PDB entry 7WSZ | X-ray diffraction, 1.52 A resolution | chains A and B

[Chain A (and B)]
Name: Lactoylglutathione lyase
Organism: Homo sapiens
Notes: EC 4.4.1.5; chain B of this document is another copy of the same molecule, construct and numbering; everything in this record applies to it too
Reference sequence: Q04760 (LGUL_HUMAN); residues 0-183 here correspond to UniProt positions 1-184 (UniProt number = residue number + 1)
Chain sequence (192 residues; numbered 0 to 191; the number before each row is that of its first residue; numbering starts at 0):
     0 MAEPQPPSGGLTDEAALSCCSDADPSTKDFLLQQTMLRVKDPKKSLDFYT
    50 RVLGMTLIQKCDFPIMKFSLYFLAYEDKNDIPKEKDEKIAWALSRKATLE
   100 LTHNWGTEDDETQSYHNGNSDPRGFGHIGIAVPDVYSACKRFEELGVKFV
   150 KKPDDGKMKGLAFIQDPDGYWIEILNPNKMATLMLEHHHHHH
Not modelled in the structure: 0-7, 191 (chain B: 0-7, 182-191)
Construct notes: expression tag (184-191)
Residues lining bound ligands:
  - boric acid (BO3), molecule 1: Met-35, Arg-37, Thr-101, Asn-103
  - boric acid (BO3), molecule 2: Thr-49, Thr-55, Leu-56, Lys-77

[Chain A / chain B interface]
Pairs across the interface (164):
  Gly-8(A) with Trp-104(B)
  Gly-9(A) with Trp-104(B)
  Leu-10(A) with Pro-41(B), hydrophobic; Lys-59(B), hydrogen bond (backbone-side chain); Tyr-70(B)
  Thr-11(A) with Lys-59(B)
  Asp-12(A) with Lys-59(B), salt bridge; Asp-61(B)
  Ala-15(A) with Leu-45(B); Lys-59(B); Tyr-70(B), hydrophobic
  Cys-18(A) with Lys-42(B); Leu-45(B); Asp-46(B), hydrogen bond (backbone-backbone)
  Cys-19(A) with Thr-49(B); Leu-56(B), hydrophobic
  Ser-20(A) with Thr-49(B), hydrogen bond (backbone-side chain); Arg-50(B)
  Asp-21(A) with Lys-77(B), salt bridge
  Ala-22(A) with Gly-53(B)
  Asp-23(A) with Arg-140(B), salt bridge
  Ser-25(A) with Arg-140(B)
  Thr-26(A) with Leu-52(B); Gly-53(B); Arg-140(B)
  Asp-28(A) with Ala-130(B); Pro-132(B)
  Phe-29(A) with Leu-52(B); Tyr-74(B); Ile-129(B), hydrophobic; Ala-130(B); Val-131(B), hydrophobic; Ala-137(B), hydrophobic
  Leu-30(A) with Tyr-74(B), hydrophobic; Ile-129(B); Ala-130(B), hydrogen bond (backbone-backbone)
  Leu-31(A) with Tyr-74(B); Ala-96(B); Leu-98(B), hydrophobic; Gly-128(B)
  Gln-32(A) with Gly-128(B), hydrogen bond (backbone-backbone); Ala-130(B)
  Gln-33(A) with His-126(B), hydrogen bond; Ile-127(B); Gly-128(B), hydrogen bond (backbone-backbone); Glu-172(B)
  Thr-34(A) with Thr-34(B), hydrogen bond; His-126(B); Ile-127(B)
  Met-35(A) with Phe-124(B); Gly-125(B), hydrogen bond (backbone-backbone); His-126(B), hydrogen bond (backbone-backbone)
  Arg-37(A) with Gly-117(B), hydrogen bond (side chain-backbone); Asn-118(B), hydrogen bond; Arg-122(B); Gly-123(B), hydrogen bond (side chain-backbone); Phe-124(B), hydrogen bond (side chain-backbone); Gly-125(B)
  Pro-41(A) with Leu-10(B), hydrophobic
  Lys-42(A) with Leu-10(B); Cys-18(B)
  Leu-45(A) with Ala-15(B); Cys-18(B), hydrophobic
  Asp-46(A) with Cys-18(B)
  Thr-49(A) with Cys-18(B); Cys-19(B); Ser-20(B), hydrogen bond (side chain-backbone)
  Arg-50(A) with Ser-20(B)
  Val-51(A) with Thr-26(B)
  Leu-52(A) with Thr-26(B); Phe-29(B)
  Gly-53(A) with Ala-22(B); Thr-26(B)
  Leu-56(A) with Cys-19(B), hydrophobic
  Lys-59(A) with Leu-10(B), hydrogen bond (side chain-backbone); Thr-11(B); Asp-12(B), salt bridge; Ala-15(B)
  Asp-61(A) with Asp-12(B)
  Met-65(A) with Met-157(B), hydrophobic
  Tyr-70(A) with Leu-10(B)
  Tyr-74(A) with Phe-29(B); Leu-30(B), hydrophobic; Leu-31(B)
  Lys-77(A) with Asp-21(B)
  Asp-85(A) with Ala-180(B)
  Ile-88(A) with Ala-180(B), hydrophobic
  Ala-89(A) with Pro-176(B); Asn-177(B)
  Leu-92(A) with Leu-174(B); Pro-176(B); Met-179(B), hydrophobic
  Ser-93(A) with Pro-176(B)
  Ala-96(A) with Leu-31(B); Lys-95(B); Ala-96(B), hydrophobic
  Leu-98(A) with Leu-31(B), hydrophobic
  Glu-99(A) with His-126(B), salt bridge
  Asn-103(A) with Arg-122(B)
  Trp-104(A) with Gly-8(B); Gly-9(B)
  Tyr-114(A) with Arg-122(B)
  His-115(A) with Pro-121(B); Arg-122(B), hydrogen bond (backbone-backbone); Gly-123(B)
  Gly-117(A) with Arg-37(B), hydrogen bond (backbone-side chain)
  Asn-118(A) with Arg-37(B), hydrogen bond
  Pro-121(A) with His-115(B); Pro-121(B)
  Arg-122(A) with Arg-37(B); Asn-103(B); Tyr-114(B); His-115(B), hydrogen bond (backbone-backbone)
  Gly-123(A) with Arg-37(B), hydrogen bond (backbone-side chain); His-115(B); Tyr-169(B), hydrogen bond (backbone-side chain)
  Phe-124(A) with Met-35(B); Arg-37(B), hydrogen bond (backbone-side chain); Phe-124(B), hydrophobic; Tyr-169(B)
  Gly-125(A) with Met-35(B), hydrogen bond (backbone-backbone); Arg-37(B)
  His-126(A) with Gln-33(B), hydrogen bond; Thr-34(B); Met-35(B), hydrogen bond (backbone-backbone); Glu-99(B), salt bridge
  Ile-127(A) with Gln-33(B); Thr-34(B)
  Gly-128(A) with Leu-31(B); Gln-32(B), hydrogen bond (backbone-backbone); Gln-33(B), hydrogen bond (backbone-backbone)
  Ile-129(A) with Phe-29(B), hydrophobic; Leu-30(B); Leu-31(B), hydrophobic
  Ala-130(A) with Asp-28(B); Phe-29(B); Leu-30(B), hydrogen bond (backbone-backbone); Gln-32(B)
  Val-131(A) with Phe-29(B), hydrophobic
  Pro-132(A) with Asp-28(B); Phe-29(B)
  Arg-140(A) with Asp-23(B), salt bridge; Ser-25(B), hydrogen bond; Thr-26(B)
  Lys-156(A) with Met-65(B)
  Met-157(A) with Phe-67(B), hydrophobic
  Tyr-169(A) with Gly-123(B), hydrogen bond (side chain-backbone); Phe-124(B)
  Glu-172(A) with Gln-33(B)
  Leu-174(A) with Leu-92(B)
  Pro-176(A) with Ala-89(B); Leu-92(B); Ser-93(B)
  Asn-177(A) with Ala-89(B)
  Met-179(A) with Ile-88(B)
  Ala-180(A) with Asp-85(B); Ile-88(B), hydrophobic
  Met-183(A) with Cys-60(B), hydrophobic; Phe-62(B), hydrophobic; Ile-88(B), hydrophobic
  Leu-184(A) with Lys-84(B); Asp-85(B); Ile-88(B), hydrophobic
  His-188(A) with Ile-64(B)
Interface residues without a listed pair, chain A (88 interface residues in all): Leu-36, Met-54, Glu-75, Lys-95, Thr-97, His-102, Ala-137, Phe-141, Leu-182, His-189
Interface residues without a listed pair, chain B (89 interface residues in all): Ala-14, Leu-36, Val-51, Gln-58, Leu-69, Glu-75, Thr-97, His-102, Phe-141

[Summary]
88 residues of chain A face 89 of chain B across their interface, with 31 hydrogen bonds and 7 salt bridges.
Polar contacts include Asp-12(A)/Lys-59(B), Asp-21(A)/Lys-77(B) and Asp-23(A)/Arg-140(B). Bound to chain A:
boric acid.
Chain A and chain B are both Lactoylglutathione lyase (Homo sapiens); the structure, human glyoxalase I (with
C-ter His tag) in glycerol-bound form, was determined by X-ray diffraction, deposited together with 7WT1 and
7WT2.
